9GEP - chains A and I of the 12 polymer chains in the assembly; structure by electron microscopy, 2.89 A resolution.

Chain A:
Protein: Histone H3.2
Source organism: Xenopus laevis
UniProt: P84233 (H32_XENLA); residues 37-135 here correspond to UniProt positions 38-136 (UniProt number = residue number + 1)
Sequence (99 residues; row label = number of the first residue in the row):
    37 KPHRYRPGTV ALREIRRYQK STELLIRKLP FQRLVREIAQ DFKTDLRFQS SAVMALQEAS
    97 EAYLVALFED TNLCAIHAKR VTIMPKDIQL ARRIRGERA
Unresolved in the structure: 37
Sequence notes: conflict Ala102 (Gly103 in P84233)
Swiss-Prot annotation at these positions:
  - modified residue: Lys37 (N6-methyllysine), Tyr41 (Phosphotyrosine), Lys56 (N6,N6,N6-trimethyllysine), Ser57 (Phosphoserine), Lys64 (N6-(2-hydroxyisobutyryl)lysine), Lys79 (N6,N6,N6-trimethyllysine), Thr80 (Phosphothreonine), Ser86 (Phosphoserine), Thr107 (Phosphothreonine), Lys115 (N6-acetyllysine), Lys122 (N6-(2-hydroxyisobutyryl)lysine)
  - lipidation: Cys110 (S-palmitoyl cysteine)

Chain I:
Molecule: Widom-601 DNA
Sequence (147 nucleotides; row label = number of the first residue in the row; numbers below 1 keep their minus sign (DA-73 is residue -73)):
   -73 ATCGGATGTA TATATCTGAC ACGTGCCTGG AGACTAGGGA GTAATCCCCT TGGCGGTTAA
   -13 AACGCGGGGG ACAGCGCGTA CGTGCGTTTA AGCGGTGCTA GAGCTGTCTA CGACCAATTG
    47 AGCGGCCTCG GCACCGGGAT TCTCGAT
Unresolved in the structure: -73, 73

Chain A / chain I interface:
Residue-residue contacts (21; chain A residue first):
  His39(A) - DT69(I)  base contact
  His39(A) - DC70(I)  sugar contact
  Arg40(A) - DC70(I)  phosphate contact
  Arg40(A) - DG71(I)  phosphate contact
  Tyr41(A) - DC70(I)  sugar contact
  Arg42(A) - DC70(I)  salt bridge to the phosphate
  Thr45(A) - DC70(I)  phosphate contact
  Arg63(A) - DA-13(I)  salt bridge to the phosphate
  Arg72(A) - DT-23(I)  salt bridge to the phosphate
  Arg83(A) - DT-23(I)  phosphate contact
  Phe84(A) - DT-24(I)  sugar contact
  Phe84(A) - DT-23(I)  phosphate contact
  Gln85(A) - DT-24(I)  phosphate contact
  Ser86(A) - DT-24(I)  hydrogen bond to the phosphate
  Lys115(A) - DA-3(I)  phosphate contact
  Arg116(A) - DA-3(I)  phosphate contact
  Arg116(A) - DC-2(I)  phosphate contact
  Val117(A) - DA-3(I)  hydrogen bond to the phosphate
  Thr118(A) - DA-3(I)  hydrogen bond to the phosphate
  Met120(A) - DA-3(I)  sugar contact
  Met120(A) - DC-2(I)  phosphate contact
Interface residues without a listed pair, chain A (18 interface residues in all): Pro43, Lys122
Interface residues without a listed pair, chain I (10 interface residues in all): DG-8, DG-5

Summary:
18 residues of chain A face 10 of chain I across their interface; the contacts include 3 hydrogen bonds and 3
salt bridges. Among the polar pairs are Ser86(A)-DT-24(I), Val117(A)-DA-3(I) and Thr118(A)-DA-3(I).
Chain A is Histone H3.2 (Xenopus laevis) and chain I is Widom-601 DNA; the structure, Native monomeric
Myeloperoxidase bound to nucleosome core particle, was determined by electron microscopy (same publication as
9GEN, 9GEO, 9GEQ, 9GER, 9IHD, 9IHE and 9IHF).
